3D2Z - chains A and B; structure by X-ray diffraction, 2.80 A resolution.

== Chain A ==
Molecule: N-acetylmuramoyl-L-alanine amidase amiD
Organism: Escherichia coli str. K12 substr. MG1655
Notes: EC 3.5.1.28
Reference sequence: P75820 (AMID_ECOLI); residues 3-261 here correspond to UniProt positions 18-276 (UniProt number = residue number + 15)
Chain sequence (261 residues; numbered 1 to 261; the number before each row is that of its first residue):
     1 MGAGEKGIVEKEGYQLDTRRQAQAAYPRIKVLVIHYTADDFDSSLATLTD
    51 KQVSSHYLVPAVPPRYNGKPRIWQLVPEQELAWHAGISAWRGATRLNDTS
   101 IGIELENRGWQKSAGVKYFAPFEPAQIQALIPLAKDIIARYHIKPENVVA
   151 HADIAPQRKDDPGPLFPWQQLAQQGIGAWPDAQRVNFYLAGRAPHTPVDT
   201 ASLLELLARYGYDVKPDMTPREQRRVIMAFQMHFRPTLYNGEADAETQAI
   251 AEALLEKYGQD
Unresolved in the structure: 1-5
Differences from the reference sequence: expression tag (1-2)
UniProt features mapped onto this chain:
  - active site: Glu104 (Proton acceptor)
  - binding site (Zn(2+)): His35, His151, Asp161
  - binding site (substrate): Tyr36, Thr37
  - site: Lys159 (Transition state stabilizer)
Bound ions: Zn2+: His35, His151, Asp161

== Chain B ==
Molecule: L-Ala-D-gamma-Glu-L-Lys peptide
Chain sequence (3 residues; each row starts with the number of its first residue):
     1 AEK
Modified / non-standard residues: Glu2 (gamma-D-glutamic acid; FGA)

== Interface between chain A and chain B ==
Contacting residue pairs - 16 pairs, chain A then chain B:
  His35(A) with Ala1(B)
  Val53(A) with Ala1(B); Glu2(B)
  Trp83(A) with Glu2(B); Lys3(B)
  His84(A) with Ala1(B), hydrogen bond (backbone-backbone); Glu2(B), hydrogen bond (backbone-backbone)
  Ala85(A) with Glu2(B)
  Gly86(A) with Glu2(B); Lys3(B)
  Asn97(A) with Glu2(B); Lys3(B), hydrogen bond (side chain-backbone)
  Glu104(A) with Ala1(B), hydrogen bond (side chain-backbone)
  His151(A) with Glu2(B), hydrogen bond (side chain-backbone)
  Arg158(A) with Glu2(B), hydrogen bond (side chain-backbone)
  Lys159(A) with Glu2(B)
Also at the interface, not in a pair above, chain A (13 interface residues in all): Gln52, Ile87

== In short ==
13 residues of chain A face 3 of chain B across their interface; the contacts include 6 hydrogen bonds. Polar
pairs include Asn97(A)-Lys3(B), Glu104(A)-Ala1(B) and His151(A)-Glu2(B). Curated annotation (UniProt) lists
active-site residue Glu104(A), 3 Zn2+-binding residues and substrate-binding residues Tyr36(A) and Thr37(A) on
chain A.
Here chain A is N-acetylmuramoyl-L-alanine amidase amiD (Escherichia coli str. K12 substr. MG1655) and chain B
is L-Ala-D-gamma-Glu-L-Lys peptide. Entry 3D2Z (Complex of the N-acetylmuramyl-L-alanine amidase AmiD from
E.coli with the product L-Ala-D-gamma-Glu-L-Lys) was determined by X-ray diffraction, deposited together with
2WKX, 3D2Y and 2BH7.
